PDB entry 2Z6Z | X-ray diffraction, 1.80 A resolution | chain A

== Chain A ==
Protein: Fluorescent protein Dronpa
Source organism: Echinophyllia sp. SC22
Reference sequence: Q5TLG6 (Q5TLG6_9CNID); residue numbers follow UniProt; this construct covers 1-61, 65-224
Sequence (255 residues; row label = number of the first residue in the row; note: 2 numbers in that range are skipped by the numbering (no residue carries them; nothing is unmodelled there); numbers below 1 keep their minus sign (Met-32 is residue -32)):
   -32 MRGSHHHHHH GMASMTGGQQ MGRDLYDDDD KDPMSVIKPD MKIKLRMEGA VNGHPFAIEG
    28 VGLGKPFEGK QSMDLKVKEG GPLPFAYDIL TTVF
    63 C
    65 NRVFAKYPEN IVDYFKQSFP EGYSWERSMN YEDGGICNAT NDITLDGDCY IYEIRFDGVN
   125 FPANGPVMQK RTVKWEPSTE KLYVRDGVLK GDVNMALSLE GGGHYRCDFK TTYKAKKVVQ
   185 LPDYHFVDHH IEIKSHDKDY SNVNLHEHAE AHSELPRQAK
Unresolved in the structure: -32 to 1, 221-224
Glycans and other covalent adducts: covalent link Phe61-Cys63; covalent link Cys63-Asn65
Modified positions: Cys63 ([(4Z)-2-[(1R)-1-amino-2-mercaptoethyl]-4-(4-hydroxybenzylidene)-5-oxo-4,5-dihydro-1H-imidazol-1-yl]acetic acid; GYC)
Construct notes: expression tag (-32 to 0)

== Overview ==
Chain A is Fluorescent protein Dronpa (Echinophyllia sp. SC22); the structure, Crystal structure of a
photoswitchable GFP-like protein Dronpa in the bright-state, was determined by X-ray diffraction together with
2Z6X, 2Z6Y and 2Z1O from the same study.
